4LNU - chains B and D of the 4 polymer chains in the assembly; structure by X-ray diffraction, 2.19 A resolution.

[Chain B]
Protein: Tubulin beta chain
Organism: Ovis aries
Amino-acid sequence (445 residues; row label = number of the first residue in the row; note: 10 numbers in that range are skipped by the numbering (no residue carries them; nothing is unmodelled there)):
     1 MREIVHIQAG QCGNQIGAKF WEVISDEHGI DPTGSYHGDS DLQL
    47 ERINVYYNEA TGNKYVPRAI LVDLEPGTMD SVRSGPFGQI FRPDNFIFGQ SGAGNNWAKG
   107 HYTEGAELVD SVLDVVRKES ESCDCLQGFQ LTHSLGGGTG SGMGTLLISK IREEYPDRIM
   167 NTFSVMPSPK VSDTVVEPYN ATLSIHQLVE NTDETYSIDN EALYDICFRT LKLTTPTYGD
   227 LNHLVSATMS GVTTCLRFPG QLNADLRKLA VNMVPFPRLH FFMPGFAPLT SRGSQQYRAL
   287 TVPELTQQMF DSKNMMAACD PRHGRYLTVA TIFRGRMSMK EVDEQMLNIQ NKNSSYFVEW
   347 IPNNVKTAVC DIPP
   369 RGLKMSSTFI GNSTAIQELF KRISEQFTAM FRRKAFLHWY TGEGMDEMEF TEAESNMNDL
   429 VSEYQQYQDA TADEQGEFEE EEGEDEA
Not modelled in the structure: 442-455
Ligand contacts: GDP (guanosine-5'-diphosphate): Gly-10, Gln-11, Cys-12, Gln-15, Ile-16, Asp-69, Asn-101, Ser-140, Gly-142, Gly-143, Gly-144, Thr-145, Gly-146, Val-171, Pro-173, Val-177, Ser-178, Asp-179, Glu-183, Asn-206, Leu-209, Tyr-224, Leu-227, Asn-228

[Chain D]
Protein: Designed ankyrin repeat protein (DARPIN) D1
Organism: Artificial gene
Notes: antibody fragment or engineered binder
Amino-acid sequence (169 residues; numbered 1 to 169; the number before each row is that of its first residue):
     1 MRGSHHHHHH GSDLGKKLLE AARAGQDDEV RILMANGADV NATDASGLTP LHLAATYGHL
    61 EIVEVLLKHG ADVNAIDIMG STPLHLAALI GHLEIVEVLL KHGADVNAVD TWGDTPLHLA
   121 AIMGHLEIVE VLLKHGADVN AQDKFGKTAF DISIDNGNED LAEILQKLN
Not modelled in the structure: 1-12

[How chain B and chain D interact]
Residue-residue contacts (35):
  Pro-175(B) / Met-123(D)
  Lys-176(B) / Asn-158(D)  hydrogen bond
  Lys-176(B) / Asp-160(D)  salt bridge
  Asp-179(B) / Met-123(D)
  Asp-179(B) / His-125(D)  salt bridge
  Val-181(B) / Ile-90(D)
  Val-181(B) / Met-123(D)
  Val-181(B) / His-125(D)
  Phe-214(B) / Asp-160(D)
  Arg-215(B) / Glu-159(D)  salt bridge
  Arg-215(B) / Asp-160(D)  salt bridge
  Arg-215(B) / Glu-163(D)  salt bridge
  Glu-393(B) / Ile-122(D)
  Glu-393(B) / Ile-152(D)
  Glu-393(B) / Asn-156(D)
  Gln-394(B) / Ile-122(D)  hydrogen bond (side chain-backbone)
  Gln-394(B) / Met-123(D)
  Ala-397(B) / Leu-89(D)
  Ala-397(B) / Ile-122(D)  hydrophobic
  Met-398(B) / Ile-90(D)  hydrophobic
  Met-398(B) / Met-123(D)  hydrophobic
  Arg-400(B) / Trp-112(D)
  Arg-401(B) / Ser-81(D)
  Arg-401(B) / Leu-86(D)
  Arg-401(B) / Leu-89(D)
  Arg-401(B) / Asp-110(D)  salt bridge
  Arg-401(B) / Trp-112(D)
  Arg-401(B) / Asp-114(D)  salt bridge
  Arg-401(B) / Leu-119(D)
  Ala-403(B) / Tyr-57(D)
  Ala-403(B) / Ile-90(D)  hydrophobic
  Phe-404(B) / Tyr-57(D)  hydrogen bond (backbone-side chain)
  Phe-404(B) / Ile-90(D)  hydrophobic
  His-406(B) / Arg-23(D)  hydrogen bond
  His-406(B) / Tyr-57(D)
Also at the interface, not in a pair above, chain B (19 interface residues in all): Pro-184, Asp-211, Arg-390, Lys-402
Also at the interface, not in a pair above, chain D (20 interface residues in all): Gly-124

[Summary]
19 residues of chain B and 20 residues of chain D are in contact, with 4 hydrogen bonds and 7 salt bridges.
Polar pairs include Lys-176(B)/Asp-160(D), Asp-179(B)/His-125(D) and Arg-215(B)/Glu-159(D). Chain B binds GDP.
Chain B is Tubulin beta chain (Ovis aries) and chain D is Designed ankyrin repeat protein (DARPIN) D1
(Artificial gene); the structure, Nucleotide-free kinesin motor domain in complex with tubulin and a DARPin,
was determined by X-ray diffraction.
